Entry 6LA8 (X-ray diffraction, 3.40 A resolution); this record covers chains J and N of the 19 polymer chains in the assembly.

[Chain J]
Molecule: 349-nt DNA strand
Source organism: other sequences
Sequence (349 nucleotides; numbered 1 to 349; the number before each row is that of its first residue):
     1 CGCTGGTTTT TTTTTTCATG TGCCGGTCTC ACACGTGCCT GGAGACTAGT AAGCGCTTCT
    61 AGTGGCGGTT AAAACGCGGT AGACAGCGCG TACGTGCGTT TAAGCGGTGC TAGAGCTGTC
   121 TACGACCAAT TGAGCGGCCT CGGCACCGGG ATGCGTTTTT TTTTTCATAC TCGAGCATGC
   181 TTTTTTTTTT CATGTGCCGG TCTCACACGT GCCTGGAGAC TAGTAAGCGC TTCTAGTGGC
   241 GGTTAAAACG CGGTAGACAG CGCGTACGTG CGTTTAAGCG GTGCTAGAGC TGTCTACGAC
   301 CAATTGAGCG GCCTCGGCAC CGGGATGCGT TTTTTTTTTC CAGCGGTAC
Ion coordination: K+ site 1 near DT60 (its only coordinating residue here); Ca2+ site 1 near DG134 (its only coordinating residue here); K+ site 2: DT234, DA235; Ca2+ site 2: DT275 (shared with 1 residue of chain I); Ca2+ site 3 near DT336 (its only coordinating residue here)

[Chain N]
Protein: Histone H2B type 1-J
Source organism: Homo sapiens
UniProt: P06899 (H2B1J_HUMAN); residues 0-125 here correspond to UniProt positions 1-126 (UniProt number = residue number + 1)
Sequence (126 residues; each row starts with the number of its first residue; numbering starts at 0):
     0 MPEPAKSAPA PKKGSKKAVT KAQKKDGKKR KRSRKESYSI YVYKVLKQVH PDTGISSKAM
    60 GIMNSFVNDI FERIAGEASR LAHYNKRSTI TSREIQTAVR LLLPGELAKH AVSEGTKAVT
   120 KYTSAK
Unresolved in the structure: 0-29
Swiss-Prot annotation at these positions:
  - modified residue: Pro1 (N-acetylproline), Glu2 (ADP-ribosyl glutamic acid), Lys5 (N6-(2-hydroxyisobutyryl)lysine), Ser6 (ADP-ribosylserine), Lys11 (N6-(beta-hydroxybutyryl)lysine), Lys12 (N6-(2-hydroxyisobutyryl)lysine), Ser14 (Phosphoserine), Lys15 (N6-acetyllysine), Lys16 (N6-(beta-hydroxybutyryl)lysine), Lys20 (N6-(2-hydroxyisobutyryl)lysine), Lys23 (N6-(2-hydroxyisobutyryl)lysine), Lys24 (N6-(2-hydroxyisobutyryl)lysine), Lys34 (N6-(2-hydroxyisobutyryl)lysine), Glu35 (PolyADP-ribosyl glutamic acid), Ser36 (Phosphoserine), Lys43 (N6-(2-hydroxyisobutyryl)lysine), Lys46 (N6-(2-hydroxyisobutyryl)lysine), Lys57 (N6,N6-dimethyllysine), Arg79 (Dimethylated arginine), Lys85 (N6,N6,N6-trimethyllysine) and 6 more in UniProt
  - glycosylation: Ser112 (O-linked (GlcNAc) serine)
  - cross-link (Glycyl lysine isopeptide (Lys-Gly)): Lys5 (interchain with G-Cter in SUMO2), Lys20 (interchain with G-Cter in SUMO2), Lys34 (interchain with G-Cter in ubiquitin), Lys120 (interchain with G-Cter in ubiquitin)

[How chain J and chain N interact]
Pairs across the interface (16):
  DC59(J) with Lys30(N), salt bridge to the phosphate
  DA61(J) with Arg31(N), salt bridge to the phosphate
  DG134(J) with Ile39(N), phosphate contact; Tyr40(N), hydrogen bond to the phosphate
  DC135(J) with Arg33(N), hydrogen bond to the sugar; Lys34(N), phosphate contact; Glu35(N), phosphate contact; Ser36(N), phosphate contact; Ile39(N), phosphate contact
  DG136(J) with Lys30(N), phosphate contact; Arg31(N), phosphate contact; Ser32(N), phosphate contact; Arg33(N), phosphate contact; Lys34(N), hydrogen bond to the phosphate
  DG137(J) with Lys30(N), phosphate contact; Arg31(N), phosphate contact
Interface residues without a listed pair, chain J (8 interface residues in all): DT60, DG124
Interface residues without a listed pair, chain N (10 interface residues in all): Thr88

[Overview]
8 residues of chain J and 10 residues of chain N are in contact; the contacts include 3 hydrogen bonds and 2
salt bridges. Polar contacts include DC135(J)-Arg33(N), DG134(J)-Tyr40(N) and DG136(J)-Lys34(N). DT234(J) and
DA235(J) coordinate K+ site 2.
Chain J is a 349-nt DNA strand (other sequences) and chain N is Histone H2B type 1-J (Homo sapiens); the
structure, 349 bp di-nucleosome harboring cohesive DNA termini assembled with linker histone H1.0, was
determined by X-ray diffraction (same publication as 6LA9, 6M3V and 6M44).
